Entry 8X5D (electron microscopy, 3.10 A resolution); this record covers chains N and F of the 13 polymer chains in the assembly.

== Chain N ==
Protein: CRISPR system Cms protein Csm5
From: Mycobacterium tuberculosis
UniProtKB: A0A0T5YG06 (A0A0T5YG06_MYCTX); numbering as in UniProt (aligned over 1-375)
Sequence (378 residues; numbered -2 to 375; the number before each row is that of its first residue; numbers below 1 keep their minus sign (Met-2 is residue -2)):
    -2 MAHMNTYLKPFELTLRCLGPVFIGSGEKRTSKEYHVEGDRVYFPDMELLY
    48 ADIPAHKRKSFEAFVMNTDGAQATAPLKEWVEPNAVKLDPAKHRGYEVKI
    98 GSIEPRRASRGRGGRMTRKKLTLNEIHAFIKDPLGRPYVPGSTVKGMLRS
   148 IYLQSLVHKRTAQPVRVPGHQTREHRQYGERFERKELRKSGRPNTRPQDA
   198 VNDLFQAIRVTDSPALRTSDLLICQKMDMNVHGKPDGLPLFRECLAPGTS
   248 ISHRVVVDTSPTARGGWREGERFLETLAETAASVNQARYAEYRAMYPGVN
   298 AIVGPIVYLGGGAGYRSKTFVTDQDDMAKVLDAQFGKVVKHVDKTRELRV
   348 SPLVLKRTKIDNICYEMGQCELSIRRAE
Unresolved in the structure: -2 to 0, 108-112
Construct notes: initiating methionine (-2); expression tag (-1 to 0)

== Chain F ==
Protein: Csm2
From: Mycobacterium canettii
Sequence (133 residues; each row starts with the number of its first residue; numbers below 1 keep their minus sign (Met-2 is residue -2)):
    -2 MAHMSVIQDDYVKQAEQVIRGLPKKNGDFELTTTQLRVLLSLTAQLFDEA
    48 QLSSDQNLSPALRDKVQYLRVRFVYQAGREKAVRVFVERAGLLDELAQIG
    98 DSRDRLLKFCHYMEALVAYKKFLDPKETSKETE
Unresolved in the structure: -2 to 1, 126-130

== How chain N and chain F interact ==
Pairs across the interface - 17 pairs, chain N then chain F:
  Glu24(N) with Arg76(F), salt bridge
  Lys25(N) with Arg76(F), hydrogen bond (backbone-side chain)
  Arg26(N) with Arg76(F)
  Thr27(N) with Arg76(F)
  Glu30(N) with Tyr72(F); Arg76(F), salt bridge
  Met43(N) with Arg69(F), hydrogen bond; Tyr72(F)
  Glu44(N) with Tyr65(F)
  Tyr47(N) with Arg67(F), hydrogen bond; Val68(F), hydrophobic
  Glu59(N) with Arg67(F), salt bridge
  Val62(N) with Val71(F); Gly75(F)
  Met63(N) with Val71(F), hydrophobic; Leu90(F), hydrophobic
  Asn64(N) with Arg81(F)
Interface residues without a listed pair, chain N (15 interface residues in all): Leu46, Arg55, Phe58
Interface residues without a listed pair, chain F (13 interface residues in all): Gln64, Ala74, Glu85

== Overview ==
15 residues of chain N face 13 of chain F across their interface; the contacts include 3 hydrogen bonds and 3
salt bridges. Polar contacts include Glu24(N)-Arg76(F), Glu30(N)-Arg76(F) and Glu59(N)-Arg67(F).
Here chain N is CRISPR system Cms protein Csm5 (Mycobacterium tuberculosis) and chain F is Csm2 (Mycobacterium
canettii). Entry 8X5D (The cryo-EM structure of the Mycobacterium tuberculosis CRISPR-Csm complex) was
determined by electron microscopy together with 8WFX from the same study.
